7Q56 - chains C and R of the 16 polymer chains in the assembly; structure by electron microscopy, 7.10 A resolution (low resolution: residue-level contacts below are approximate; hydrogen-bond / salt-bridge calls are withheld).

[Chain C]
Protein: Glyceraldehyde-3-phosphate dehydrogenase B, chloroplastic
Organism: Spinacia oleracea
UniProt: P12860 (G3PB_SPIOL); the construct lacks a stretch of the UniProt sequence and is renumbered around it, so the offset changes along the chain: 0-18 = UniProt 84-102; 19-34 = UniProt 105-120; 36-60 = UniProt 121-145; 61-122 = UniProt 147-208; 4 more segments
Sequence (368 residues; each row starts with the number of its first residue; note: 2 numbers in that range are skipped by the numbering (no residue carries them; nothing is unmodelled there); a row labelled like 18A-18B holds insertion residues (18A, then the next letters in order); numbering starts at 0):
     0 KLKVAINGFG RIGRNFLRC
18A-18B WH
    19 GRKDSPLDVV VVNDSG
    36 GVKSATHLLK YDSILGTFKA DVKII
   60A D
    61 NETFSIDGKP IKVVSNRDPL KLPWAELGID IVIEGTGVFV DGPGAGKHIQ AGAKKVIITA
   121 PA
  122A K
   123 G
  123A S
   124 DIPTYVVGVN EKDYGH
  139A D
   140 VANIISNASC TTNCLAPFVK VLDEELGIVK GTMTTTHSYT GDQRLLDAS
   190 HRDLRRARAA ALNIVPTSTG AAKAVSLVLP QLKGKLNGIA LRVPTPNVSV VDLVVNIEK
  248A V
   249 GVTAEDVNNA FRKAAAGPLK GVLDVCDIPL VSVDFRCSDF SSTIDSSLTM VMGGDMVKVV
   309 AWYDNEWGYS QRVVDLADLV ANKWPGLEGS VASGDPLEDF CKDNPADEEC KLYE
Disulfide bonds: Cys349-Cys358
Residues lining bound ligands: NAD (nicotinamide-adenine-dinucleotide): Gly7, Phe8, Gly9, Arg10, Ile11, Gly12, Asn14, Asn31, Asn76, Arg77, Gly95, Thr96, Val98, Phe99, Thr119, Asp181, Asn313, Glu314, Tyr317
Swiss-Prot annotation at these positions:
  - active site: Cys149 (Nucleophile)
  - binding site (NADP(+)): Arg10, Ile11, Asp32, Arg77, Asn313
  - binding site (D-glyceraldehyde 3-phosphate): Ser148 to Thr150, Thr179, Arg195, Thr208, Gly209, Arg231
  - site: His176 (Activates thiol group during catalysis)
From the paper describing this entry:
  - catalytic residues: Cys149 (citing earlier work)

[Chain R]
Protein: Glyceraldehyde-3-phosphate dehydrogenase A, chloroplastic
Organism: Spinacia oleracea
UniProt: P19866 (G3PA_SPIOL); residues 0-335 here correspond to UniProt positions 66-401 (UniProt number = residue number + 66)
Sequence (337 residues; each row starts with the number of its first residue; numbering starts at 0):
     0 KLKVAINGFG RIGRNFLRCW HGRKDSPLDV VVINDTGGVK QASHLLKYDS ILGTFDADVK
    60 TAGDSAISVD GKVIKVVSDR NPVNLPWGDM GIDLVIEGTG VFVDRDGAGK HLQAGAKKVL
   120 ITAPGKGDIP TYVVGVNEEG YTHADTIISN ASCTTNCLAP FVKVLDQKFG IIKGTMTTTH
   180 SYTGDQRLLD ASHRDLRRAR AACLNIVPTS TGAAKAVALV LPNLKGKLNG IALRVPTPNV
   240 SVVDLVVQVS KKTFAEEVNA AFRESADNEL KGILSVCDEP LVSIDFRCTD VSSTIDSSLT
   300 MVMGDDMVKV IAWYDNEWGY SQRVVDLADI VANKWQA
Sequence notes: insertion (336)
Residues lining bound ligands: NAD (nicotinamide-adenine-dinucleotide): Asn6, Gly7, Phe8, Gly9, Arg10, Ile11, Gly12, Arg13, Asn33, Asp34, Thr35, Asp78, Arg79, Gly97, Thr98, Val100, Phe101, Thr121, Ala122, Ser151, Cys152, His179, Thr182, Gly183, Asp184, Tyr319
Swiss-Prot annotation at these positions:
  - active site: Cys152 (Nucleophile)
  - binding site (NADP(+)): Arg10, Ile11, Asp34, Arg79, Asn315
  - binding site (D-glyceraldehyde 3-phosphate): Ser151 to Thr153, Thr182, Arg197, Thr210, Gly211, Arg233
  - site: His179 (Activates thiol group during catalysis)

[Chain C / chain R interface]
Residue-residue contacts (8):
  Ser341(C) - Lys39(R)
  Asp343(C) - Val76(R)
  Asp343(C) - Ser77(R)
  Pro344(C) - Thr35(R)
  Pro344(C) - Ser77(R)
  Glu346(C) - Gly37(R)
  Glu346(C) - Lys39(R)
  Cys358(C) - Gln40(R)
Other interface residues (no listed pair), chain C (6 interface residues in all): Gly342
Other interface residues (no listed pair), chain R (10 interface residues in all): Gly36, Val38, Asp63, Asp78

[In short]
The interface between chain C and chain R involves 6 residues on one side and 10 on the other. Chain C binds
NAD. Chain R binds NAD. From UniProt: active-site residue Cys149(C), 5 NADP+-binding residues and 8
D-glyceraldehyde 3-phosphate-binding residues on chain C; active-site residue Cys152(R) on chain R. The paper
reports the catalytic residue Cys149(C).
Here chain C is Glyceraldehyde-3-phosphate dehydrogenase B, chloroplastic and chain R is
Glyceraldehyde-3-phosphate dehydrogenase A, chloroplastic, both from Spinacia oleracea. Entry 7Q56 (Single
Particle Cryo-EM structure of photosynthetic A8B8 glyceraldehyde-3-phosphate dehydrogenase (minor conformer)
from Spinacia oleracea) was determined by electron microscopy together with 7Q53, 7Q54, 7Q55 and 7Q57 from the
same study.
